5MQ0 - chains E and A of the 46 polymer chains in the assembly; structure by electron microscopy, 4.17 A resolution (low resolution: residue-level contacts below are approximate; hydrogen-bond / salt-bridge calls are withheld).

# Chain E
Molecule: 20-nt RNA strand
From: Saccharomyces cerevisiae
Sequence (20 nucleotides; row label = number of the first residue in the row; numbers below 1 keep their minus sign (G-20 is residue -20)):
   -20 GAAGUAAGUGAUCUAGAAAG
Unresolved in the structure: -20 to -17

# Chain A
Molecule: Pre-mRNA-splicing factor 8
From: Saccharomyces cerevisiae
UniProtKB: P33334 (PRP8_YEAST); residue numbers follow UniProt; this construct covers 1-2413
Amino-acid sequence (2413 residues; each row starts with the number of its first residue):
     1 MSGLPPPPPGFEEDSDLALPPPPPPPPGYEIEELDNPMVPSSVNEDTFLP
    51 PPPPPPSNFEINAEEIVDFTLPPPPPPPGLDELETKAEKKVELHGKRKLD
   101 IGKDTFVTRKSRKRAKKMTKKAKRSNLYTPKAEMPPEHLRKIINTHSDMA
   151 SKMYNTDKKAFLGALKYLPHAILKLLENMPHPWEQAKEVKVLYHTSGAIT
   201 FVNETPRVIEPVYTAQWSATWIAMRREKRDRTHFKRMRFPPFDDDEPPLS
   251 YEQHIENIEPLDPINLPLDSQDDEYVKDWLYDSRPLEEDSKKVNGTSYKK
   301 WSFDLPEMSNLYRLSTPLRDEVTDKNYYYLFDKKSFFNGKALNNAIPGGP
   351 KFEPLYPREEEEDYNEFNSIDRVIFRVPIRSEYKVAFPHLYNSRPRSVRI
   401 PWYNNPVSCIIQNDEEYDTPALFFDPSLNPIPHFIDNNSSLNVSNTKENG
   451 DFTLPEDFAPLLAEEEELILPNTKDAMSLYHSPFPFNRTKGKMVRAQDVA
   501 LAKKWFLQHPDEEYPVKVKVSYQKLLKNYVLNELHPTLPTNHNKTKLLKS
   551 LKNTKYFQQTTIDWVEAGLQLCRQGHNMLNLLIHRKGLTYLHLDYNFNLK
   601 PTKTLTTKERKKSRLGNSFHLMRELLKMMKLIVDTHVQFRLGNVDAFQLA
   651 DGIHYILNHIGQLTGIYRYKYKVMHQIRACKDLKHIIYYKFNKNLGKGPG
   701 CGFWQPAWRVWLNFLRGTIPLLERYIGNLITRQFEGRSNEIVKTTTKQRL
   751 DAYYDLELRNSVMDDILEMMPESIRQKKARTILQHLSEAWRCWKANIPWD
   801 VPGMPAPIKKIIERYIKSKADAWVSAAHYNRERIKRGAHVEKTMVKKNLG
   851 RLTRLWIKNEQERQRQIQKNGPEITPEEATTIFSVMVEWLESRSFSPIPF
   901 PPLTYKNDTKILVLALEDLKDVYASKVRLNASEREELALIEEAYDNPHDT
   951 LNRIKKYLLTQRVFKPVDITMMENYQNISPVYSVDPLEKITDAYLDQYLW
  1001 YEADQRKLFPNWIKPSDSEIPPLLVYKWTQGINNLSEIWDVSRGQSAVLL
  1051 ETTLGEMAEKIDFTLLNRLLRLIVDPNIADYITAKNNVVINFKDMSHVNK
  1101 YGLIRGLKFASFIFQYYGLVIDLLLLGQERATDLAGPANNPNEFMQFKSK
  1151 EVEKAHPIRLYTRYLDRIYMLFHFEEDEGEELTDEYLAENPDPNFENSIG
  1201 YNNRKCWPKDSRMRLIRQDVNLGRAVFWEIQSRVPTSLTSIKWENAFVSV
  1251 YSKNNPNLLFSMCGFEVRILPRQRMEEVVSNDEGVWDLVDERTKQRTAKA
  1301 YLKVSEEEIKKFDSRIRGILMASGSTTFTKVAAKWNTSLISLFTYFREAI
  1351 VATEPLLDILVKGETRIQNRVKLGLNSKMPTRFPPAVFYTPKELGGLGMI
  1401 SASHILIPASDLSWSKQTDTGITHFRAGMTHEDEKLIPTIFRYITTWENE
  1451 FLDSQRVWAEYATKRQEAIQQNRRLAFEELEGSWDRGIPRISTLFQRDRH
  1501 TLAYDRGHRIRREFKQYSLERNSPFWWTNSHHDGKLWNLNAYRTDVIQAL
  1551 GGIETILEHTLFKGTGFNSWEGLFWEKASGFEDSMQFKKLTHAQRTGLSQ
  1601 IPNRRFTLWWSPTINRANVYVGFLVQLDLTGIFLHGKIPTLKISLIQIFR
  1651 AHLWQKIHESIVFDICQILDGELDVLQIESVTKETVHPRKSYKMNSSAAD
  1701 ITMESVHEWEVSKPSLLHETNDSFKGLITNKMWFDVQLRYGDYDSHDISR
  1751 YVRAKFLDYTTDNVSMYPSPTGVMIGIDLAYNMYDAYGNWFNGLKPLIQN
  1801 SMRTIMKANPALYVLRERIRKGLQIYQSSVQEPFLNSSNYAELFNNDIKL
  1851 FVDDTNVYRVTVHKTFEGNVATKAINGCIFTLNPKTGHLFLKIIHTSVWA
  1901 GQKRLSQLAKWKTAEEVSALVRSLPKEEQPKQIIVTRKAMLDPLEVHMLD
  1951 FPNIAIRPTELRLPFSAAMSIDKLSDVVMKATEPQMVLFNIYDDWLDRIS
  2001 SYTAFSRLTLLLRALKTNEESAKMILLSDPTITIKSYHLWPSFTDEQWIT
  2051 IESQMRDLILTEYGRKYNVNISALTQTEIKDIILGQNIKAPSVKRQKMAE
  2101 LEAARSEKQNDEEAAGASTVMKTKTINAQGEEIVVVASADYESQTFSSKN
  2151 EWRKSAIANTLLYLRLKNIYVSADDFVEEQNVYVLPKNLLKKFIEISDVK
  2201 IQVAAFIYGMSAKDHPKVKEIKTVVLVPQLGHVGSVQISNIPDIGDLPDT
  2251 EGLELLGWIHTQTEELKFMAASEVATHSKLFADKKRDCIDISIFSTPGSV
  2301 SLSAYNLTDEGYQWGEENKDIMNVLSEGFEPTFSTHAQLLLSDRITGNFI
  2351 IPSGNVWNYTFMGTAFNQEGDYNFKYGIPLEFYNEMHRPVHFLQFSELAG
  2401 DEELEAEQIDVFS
Unresolved in the structure: 1-126, 358-366, 429-455, 1576-1599, 2101-2413
Curated features (UniProtKB/Swiss-Prot):
  - region: Met1585 to Leu1598 (Important for branch point selection)
  - mutagenesis: His1658 (H1658S: No effect on viability), Glu1684 (E1684Q: No effect on viability), His1687 (H1687S: No effect on viability), Asp1700 (D1700N: No effect on viability), Asp1735 (D1735N: No effect on viability), Asp1853 (D1853A: Alters protein folding. Severely impaired growth. Strongly reduced growth at 35 degrees Celsius; when associated with A-1854; D1853N: Reduced growth at 30 degrees Celsius ...), Asp1854 (D1854A: Reduced growth at 30 degrees Celsius. Strongly reduced growth at 16 degrees Celsius. Strongly reduced growth at 35 degrees Celsius; when associated with A-1853 ...), Thr1855 (T1855A: Reduced growth at 30 degrees Celsius. Strongly reduced growth at 16 degrees Celsius), Thr1936 (T1936A: Reduced growth at 30 degrees Celsius. Strongly reduced growth at 16 degrees Celsius), Arg1937 (R1937K: Severely impaired growth. Reduced growth at 30 degrees Celsius. Strongly reduced growth at 16 degrees Celsius)
Small-molecule neighbours: inositol hexakisphosphate (IHP): Arg236, Lys517, Tyr655, His659, Lys681, Lys684, His685, Tyr688, Tyr689, Asn692, Lys697, Gly698, Asn1618
Reported in the primary citation:
  - mutagenesis - R1753A: decreased catalytic activity on exon ligation (citing earlier work)

# How chain E and chain A interact
Residue-residue contacts (37):
  G-11(E) - Pro347(A)
  A-10(E) - Lys351(A)
  A-10(E) - Lys519(A)
  A-10(E) - His1424(A)
  U-9(E) - Lys351(A)
  U-9(E) - Val516(A)
  U-9(E) - Val520(A)
  U-9(E) - Gln523(A)
  C-8(E) - Val520(A)
  C-8(E) - Thr1430(A)
  U-7(E) - Lys524(A)
  U-7(E) - Arg678(A)
  U-7(E) - Lys1378(A)
  U-7(E) - Pro1380(A)
  A-6(E) - Tyr671(A)
  A-6(E) - Met674(A)
  A-6(E) - Arg678(A)
  A-6(E) - Lys1378(A)
  A-6(E) - Met1379(A)
  A-6(E) - Pro1380(A)
  A-6(E) - Tyr1620(A)
  A-6(E) - Val1621(A)
  G-5(E) - Tyr667(A)
  G-5(E) - Arg668(A)
  G-5(E) - Tyr671(A)
  G-5(E) - Ser1377(A)
  G-5(E) - Lys1378(A)
  G-5(E) - Met1379(A)
  G-5(E) - Val1621(A)
  A-4(E) - Tyr667(A)
  A-4(E) - Arg668(A)
  A-4(E) - Gly1636(A)
  A-4(E) - Lys1637(A)
  A-3(E) - Lys1637(A)
  A-2(E) - Arg610(A)
  A-2(E) - Arg614(A)
  G-1(E) - Arg614(A)
Other interface residues (no listed pair), chain A (27 interface residues in all): Arg380, Tyr669, Asn1376

# Summary
11 residues of chain E and 27 residues of chain A are in contact. Bound to chain A: inositol hexakisphosphate.
UniProt lists 10 mutagenesis sites on chain A. The paper reports that R1753A of chain A reduces catalytic
activity on exon ligation.
Here chain E is a 20-nt RNA strand and chain A is Pre-mRNA-splicing factor 8, both from Saccharomyces
cerevisiae. Entry 5MQ0 (Structure of a spliceosome remodeled for exon ligation) was determined by electron
microscopy (same publication as 5MPS).
